6SGA - chains F2 and CA of the 72 polymer chains in the assembly; structure by electron microscopy, 3.10 A resolution.

== Chain F2 ==
Molecule: mt-SAF2 (KRIPP2)
From: Trypanosoma brucei brucei
Sequence (1024 residues; row label = number of the first residue in the row):
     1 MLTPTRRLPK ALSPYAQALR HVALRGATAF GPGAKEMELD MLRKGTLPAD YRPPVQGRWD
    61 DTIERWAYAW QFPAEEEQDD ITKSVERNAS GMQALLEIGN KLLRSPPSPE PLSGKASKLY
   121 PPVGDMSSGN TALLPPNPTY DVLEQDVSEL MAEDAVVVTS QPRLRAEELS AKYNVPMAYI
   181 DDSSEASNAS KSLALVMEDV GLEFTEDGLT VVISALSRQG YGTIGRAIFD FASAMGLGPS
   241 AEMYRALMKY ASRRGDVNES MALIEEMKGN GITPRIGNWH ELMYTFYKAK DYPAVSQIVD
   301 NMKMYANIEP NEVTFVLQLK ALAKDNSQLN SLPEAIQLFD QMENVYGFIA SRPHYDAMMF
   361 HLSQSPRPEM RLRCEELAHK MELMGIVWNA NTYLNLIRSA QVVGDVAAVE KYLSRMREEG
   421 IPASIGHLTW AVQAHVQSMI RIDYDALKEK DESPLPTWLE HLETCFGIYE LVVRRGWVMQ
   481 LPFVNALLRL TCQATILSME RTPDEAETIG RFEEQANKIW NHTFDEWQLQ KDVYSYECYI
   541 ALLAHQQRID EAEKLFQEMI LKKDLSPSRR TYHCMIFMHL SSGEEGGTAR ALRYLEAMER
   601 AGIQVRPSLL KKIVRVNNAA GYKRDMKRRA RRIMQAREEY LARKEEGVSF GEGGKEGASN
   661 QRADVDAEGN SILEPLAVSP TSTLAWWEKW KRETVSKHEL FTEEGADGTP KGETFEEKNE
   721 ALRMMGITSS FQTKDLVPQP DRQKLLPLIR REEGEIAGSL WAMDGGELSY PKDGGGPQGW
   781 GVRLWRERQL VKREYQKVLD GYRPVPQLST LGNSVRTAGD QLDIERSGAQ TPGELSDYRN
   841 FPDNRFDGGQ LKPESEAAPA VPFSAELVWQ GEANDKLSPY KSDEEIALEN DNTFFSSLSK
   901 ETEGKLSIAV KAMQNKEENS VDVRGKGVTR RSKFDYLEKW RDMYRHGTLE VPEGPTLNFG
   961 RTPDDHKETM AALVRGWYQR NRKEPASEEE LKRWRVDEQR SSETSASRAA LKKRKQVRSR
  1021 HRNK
Not modelled in the structure: 1-9, 125-164, 900-928, 994-1024

== Chain CA ==
Molecule: 9S rRNA
From: Trypanosoma brucei brucei
Sequence (474 nucleotides; each row starts with the number of its first residue; note: 146 numbers in that range are skipped by the numbering (no residue carries them; nothing is unmodelled there)):
     1 UAAAUUAUGG UCAAUUGUUA GUAUUCAUAU UAAUUUUUUU AAAUGUUUUA UCAUUUUAUA
    61 AAGGUUUAUU UUUGAAAGAU UUUUUGUAUA AAAUUUUAGG AAUAGUUAAU AAUAAUUUAU
   121 AAUUUUGAUU AGAUUGUUUU GUUAAUGCUA UUAGAUGGGU GUGGAAAAAU AAAAAAAAUA
   181 AUUAAUAUAU AUCAAUAAUA AAUUAAAUUA AUCUAUUAGU CAGAAAUGGA UGCCAGCCGU
   241 UGCGGUAAUU UCUAUGCUUU UAAAUAUUAU ACAAUUAUCA UAUUAAAUUG UUAAGUGCUG
   301 AUUUAACCAA UAAAAAUAUA AAUAAUUUUU AUUUGUUUUU AAACACCAUU AGGUAUAUGC
   361 AAAUAUAAAA UUAUAGUAAU UAU
   530 AGAAAUUAAA AAGGUAUUGU UGCCCACCAA UUUUUAUAAU AAAAAUAACG UGCAGUAAUU
   590 AAUAUAUUUA UAAAAAUAUA UUUUUUUUUU X
Not modelled in the structure: 543-553
Modified / non-standard residues: UBD (uridine 3',5'-bis(dihydrogen phosphate)) at position 620
Ion coordination: Mg2+ site 1: A75, A76; Mg2+ site 2 near U117 (its only coordinating residue here)

== Interface between chain F2 and chain CA ==
Contacting residue pairs - 60 pairs, chain F2 then chain CA:
  Gln78(F2) - A4(CA)  hydrogen bond to the phosphate
  Asp80(F2) - A4(CA)  phosphate contact
  Asp207(F2) - A2(CA)  hydrogen bond to the base
  Thr210(F2) - A2(CA)  base contact
  Arg218(F2) - U5(CA)  hydrogen bond to the sugar
  Arg218(F2) - U6(CA)  salt bridge to the phosphate
  Glu242(F2) - A2(CA)  hydrogen bond to the sugar
  Arg245(F2) - A2(CA)  hydrogen bond to the sugar
  Arg245(F2) - A3(CA)  salt bridge to the phosphate
  Ser252(F2) - U5(CA)  base contact
  Gly277(F2) - A2(CA)  sugar contact
  His280(F2) - A3(CA)  salt bridge to the phosphate
  His280(F2) - U5(CA)  base contact
  Glu281(F2) - U5(CA)  hydrogen bond to the base
  Tyr284(F2) - U5(CA)  stacking on the base
  Asn311(F2) - A3(CA)  hydrogen bond to the phosphate
  Glu312(F2) - A4(CA)  base contact
  Val313(F2) - A3(CA)  phosphate contact
  Val316(F2) - A4(CA)  base contact
  Leu317(F2) - U5(CA)  base contact
  Lys324(F2) - G10(CA)  salt bridge to the phosphate
  Ser351(F2) - A4(CA)  hydrogen bond to the base
  Pro353(F2) - A4(CA)  sugar contact
  His354(F2) - A4(CA)  hydrogen bond to the base
  Phe360(F2) - U8(CA)  base contact
  Gln364(F2) - U11(CA)  hydrogen bond to the sugar
  Gln364(F2) - C12(CA)  sugar contact
  Pro366(F2) - C12(CA)  sugar contact
  Pro366(F2) - A13(CA)  base contact
  Arg367(F2) - A13(CA)  base contact
  Leu394(F2) - U8(CA)  base contact
  Asn395(F2) - U8(CA)  hydrogen bond to the base
  Arg398(F2) - U8(CA)  hydrogen bond to the base
  Gln401(F2) - U11(CA)  hydrogen bond to the base
  Val402(F2) - U11(CA)  sugar contact
  Val402(F2) - C12(CA)  sugar contact
  Trp430(F2) - U11(CA)  base contact
  Gln433(F2) - U11(CA)  base contact
  Gln437(F2) - C12(CA)  hydrogen bond to the base
  Gln480(F2) - G9(CA)  hydrogen bond to the base
  Leu481(F2) - G9(CA)  base contact
  Pro482(F2) - G9(CA)  base contact
  Pro482(F2) - G10(CA)  base contact
  Asn485(F2) - G10(CA)  hydrogen bond to the base
  Arg489(F2) - U11(CA)  hydrogen bond to the base
  Arg489(F2) - C12(CA)  hydrogen bond to the base
  Asp532(F2) - G10(CA)  hydrogen bond to the base
  Tyr534(F2) - G10(CA)  stacking on the base
  Tyr534(F2) - U11(CA)  hydrogen bond to the base
  Tyr534(F2) - C12(CA)  base contact
  Glu537(F2) - C12(CA)  hydrogen bond to the base
  Arg570(F2) - C12(CA)  salt bridge to the phosphate
  Arg570(F2) - A13(CA)  salt bridge to the phosphate
  Arg606(F2) - A13(CA)  phosphate contact
  Arg606(F2) - A14(CA)  salt bridge to the phosphate
  Ser608(F2) - A14(CA)  hydrogen bond to the phosphate
  Ser608(F2) - U15(CA)  phosphate contact
  Lys611(F2) - U16(CA)  salt bridge to the phosphate
  Val614(F2) - U18(CA)  base contact
  Arg615(F2) - U16(CA)  sugar contact
Other interface residues (no listed pair), chain F2 (55 interface residues in all): Arg275, Ile276, Asp356, Ser363, Asn391, Arg441, Val533, Arg569

== Summary ==
Chain F2 and chain CA form an interface of 55 and 15 residues respectively; the contacts include 22 hydrogen
bonds, 8 salt bridges and 2 aromatic stacking contacts. Among the polar pairs are Asp207(F2)-A2(CA),
Glu281(F2)-U5(CA) and Ser351(F2)-A4(CA). A75(CA) and A76(CA) form the Mg2+ site 1.
Here chain F2 is mt-SAF2 (KRIPP2) and chain CA is 9S rRNA, both from Trypanosoma brucei brucei. Entry 6SGA
(Body domain of the mt-SSU assemblosome from Trypanosoma brucei) was determined by electron microscopy
together with 6SGB and 6SG9 from the same study.
